Entry 3HK7 (X-ray diffraction, 2.20 A resolution); this record covers chains A and C of the 7 polymer chains in the assembly.

[Chain A (and C)]
Molecule: Uronate isomerase
Organism: Bacillus halodurans C-125
Notes: chain C of this document is another copy of the same molecule, construct and numbering; everything in this record applies to it too
UniProtKB: Q9KFI6 (Q9KFI6_BACHD); residue numbers follow UniProt; this construct covers 1-427
Amino-acid sequence (427 residues; numbered 1 to 427; the number before each row is that of its first residue):
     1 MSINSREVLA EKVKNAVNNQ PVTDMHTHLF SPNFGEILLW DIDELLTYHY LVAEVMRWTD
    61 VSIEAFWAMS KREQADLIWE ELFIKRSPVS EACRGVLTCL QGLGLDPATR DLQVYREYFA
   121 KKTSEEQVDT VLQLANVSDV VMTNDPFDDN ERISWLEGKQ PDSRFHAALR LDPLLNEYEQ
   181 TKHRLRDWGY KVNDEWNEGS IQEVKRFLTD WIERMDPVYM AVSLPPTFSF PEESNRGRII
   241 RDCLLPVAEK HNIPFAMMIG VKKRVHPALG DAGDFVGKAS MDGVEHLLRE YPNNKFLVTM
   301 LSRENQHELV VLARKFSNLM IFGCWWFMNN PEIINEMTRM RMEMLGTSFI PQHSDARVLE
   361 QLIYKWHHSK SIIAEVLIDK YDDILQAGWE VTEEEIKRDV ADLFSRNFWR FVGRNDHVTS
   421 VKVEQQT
Unresolved in the structure: 1, 415-427
Bound ions: Zn2+: H26, H28, D355 (together with D-arabinaric acid)
Residues lining bound ligands:
  - carbonate ion (CO3): H49, Y50, A53, D271, A272, W326, F327
  - D-arabinaric acid (RAT): H26, H28, H49, Y50, R170, S223, M258, D271, W325, W326, D355, R357
Reported in the primary citation:
  - catalytic residues: H49, Y50, R357 (proposed by the authors, not directly observed)

[How chain A and chain C interact]
Contacting residue pairs - 85 pairs, chain A then chain C:
  K278(A) - K278(C)
  M281(A) - F275(C)  hydrophobic
  D282(A) - K262(C)  salt bridge
  E285(A) - K262(C)  salt bridge
  E285(A) - V265(C)
  E285(A) - F275(C)
  R289(A) - V265(C)  hydrogen bond (side chain-backbone)
  R303(A) - R303(C)
  E304(A) - E304(C)
  H307(A) - R303(C)
  H307(A) - F327(C)  hydrogen bond (side chain-backbone)
  H307(A) - M328(C)
  E308(A) - F275(C)
  V311(A) - F275(C)  hydrophobic
  V311(A) - V276(C)  hydrophobic
  V311(A) - F327(C)  hydrophobic
  L312(A) - F275(C)
  A313(A) - R57(C)  hydrogen bond (backbone-side chain)
  R314(A) - Y50(C)  hydrogen bond (side chain-backbone)
  R314(A) - A53(C)
  R314(A) - E54(C)  salt bridge
  K315(A) - V265(C)
  K315(A) - H266(C)  hydrogen bond (backbone-side chain)
  K315(A) - L269(C)
  K315(A) - A272(C)  hydrogen bond (side chain-backbone)
  K315(A) - G273(C)
  K315(A) - D274(C)  hydrogen bond (side chain-backbone)
  K315(A) - F327(C)
  F316(A) - R57(C)  hydrogen bond (backbone-side chain)
  F316(A) - V265(C)
  F316(A) - H266(C)
  S317(A) - M56(C)
  S317(A) - R57(C)
  L319(A) - R57(C)  hydrogen bond (backbone-side chain)
  M320(A) - R57(C)
  E336(A) - R303(C)  salt bridge
  E336(A) - E332(C)
  R339(A) - E332(C)
  M340(A) - R303(C)
  M340(A) - I333(C)  hydrophobic
  M342(A) - S90(C)
  E343(A) - S90(C)
  E343(A) - E91(C)  hydrogen bond (backbone-backbone)
  E343(A) - N330(C)
  E343(A) - P331(C)
  E343(A) - E332(C)  hydrogen bond (side chain-backbone)
  M344(A) - E54(C)
  M344(A) - N330(C)
  L345(A) - R57(C)
  G346(A) - S90(C)
  T347(A) - W58(C)
  T347(A) - R86(C)
  S348(A) - R57(C)  hydrogen bond (backbone-side chain)
  S348(A) - W58(C)
  K380(A) - V89(C)
  Y381(A) - S87(C)
  Y381(A) - V89(C)  hydrophobic
  D383(A) - R94(C)  salt bridge
  I384(A) - P88(C)
  I384(A) - V89(C)  hydrophobic
  I384(A) - R94(C)
  I384(A) - L97(C)  hydrophobic
  Q386(A) - Q101(C)  hydrogen bond (backbone-side chain)
  A387(A) - L97(C)
  A387(A) - Q101(C)  hydrogen bond (backbone-side chain)
  A387(A) - P107(C)
  G388(A) - Q101(C)
  G388(A) - P107(C)
  G388(A) - A108(C)  hydrogen bond (backbone-backbone)
  W389(A) - W79(C)  hydrophobic
  W389(A) - F83(C)
  W389(A) - P88(C)
  W389(A) - L97(C)  hydrophobic
  W389(A) - P107(C)
  W389(A) - R110(C)
  E390(A) - R110(C)  hydrogen bond (backbone-side chain)
  E395(A) - R110(C)  salt bridge
  R398(A) - I84(C)  hydrogen bond (side chain-backbone)
  R398(A) - K85(C)  hydrogen bond (side chain-backbone)
  R398(A) - R86(C)
  R398(A) - S87(C)
  D399(A) - R86(C)
  D399(A) - S87(C)  hydrogen bond
  N407(A) - W58(C)
  R410(A) - W58(C)  hydrogen bond (side chain-backbone)
Also at the interface, not in a pair above, chain A (43 interface residues in all): D402
Also at the interface, not in a pair above, chain C (43 interface residues in all): T98, D106, L301

[Overview]
Chain A and chain C each contribute 43 residues to their interface; the contacts include 20 hydrogen bonds and
6 salt bridges. Polar pairs include D282(A)-K262(C), E285(A)-K262(C) and R314(A)-E54(C). Chain A binds
D-arabinaric acid and carbonate ion. The Zn2+ site is built by H26(A), H28(A) and D355(A). The paper reports
catalytic residues H49(A), Y50(A) and R357(A).
Chain A and chain C are both Uronate isomerase (Bacillus halodurans C-125); the structure, Crystal structure
of uronate isomerase from Bacillus halodurans complexed with zinc and D-Arabinarate, monoclinic crystal form,
was determined by X-ray diffraction (same publication as 3HK5, 3HK8, 3HK9 and 3HKA).
